Entry 4BXZ (X-ray diffraction, 4.80 A resolution (low resolution: residue-level contacts below are approximate; hydrogen-bond / salt-bridge calls are withheld)); this record covers chains B and J of the 13 polymer chains in the assembly.

[Chain B]
Molecule: DNA-directed RNA polymerase II subunit RPB2
Organism: Saccharomyces cerevisiae
Notes: EC 2.7.7.6
Reference sequence: P08518 (RPB2_YEAST); numbering as in UniProt (aligned over 1-1224)
Chain sequence (1224 residues; row label = number of the first residue in the row):
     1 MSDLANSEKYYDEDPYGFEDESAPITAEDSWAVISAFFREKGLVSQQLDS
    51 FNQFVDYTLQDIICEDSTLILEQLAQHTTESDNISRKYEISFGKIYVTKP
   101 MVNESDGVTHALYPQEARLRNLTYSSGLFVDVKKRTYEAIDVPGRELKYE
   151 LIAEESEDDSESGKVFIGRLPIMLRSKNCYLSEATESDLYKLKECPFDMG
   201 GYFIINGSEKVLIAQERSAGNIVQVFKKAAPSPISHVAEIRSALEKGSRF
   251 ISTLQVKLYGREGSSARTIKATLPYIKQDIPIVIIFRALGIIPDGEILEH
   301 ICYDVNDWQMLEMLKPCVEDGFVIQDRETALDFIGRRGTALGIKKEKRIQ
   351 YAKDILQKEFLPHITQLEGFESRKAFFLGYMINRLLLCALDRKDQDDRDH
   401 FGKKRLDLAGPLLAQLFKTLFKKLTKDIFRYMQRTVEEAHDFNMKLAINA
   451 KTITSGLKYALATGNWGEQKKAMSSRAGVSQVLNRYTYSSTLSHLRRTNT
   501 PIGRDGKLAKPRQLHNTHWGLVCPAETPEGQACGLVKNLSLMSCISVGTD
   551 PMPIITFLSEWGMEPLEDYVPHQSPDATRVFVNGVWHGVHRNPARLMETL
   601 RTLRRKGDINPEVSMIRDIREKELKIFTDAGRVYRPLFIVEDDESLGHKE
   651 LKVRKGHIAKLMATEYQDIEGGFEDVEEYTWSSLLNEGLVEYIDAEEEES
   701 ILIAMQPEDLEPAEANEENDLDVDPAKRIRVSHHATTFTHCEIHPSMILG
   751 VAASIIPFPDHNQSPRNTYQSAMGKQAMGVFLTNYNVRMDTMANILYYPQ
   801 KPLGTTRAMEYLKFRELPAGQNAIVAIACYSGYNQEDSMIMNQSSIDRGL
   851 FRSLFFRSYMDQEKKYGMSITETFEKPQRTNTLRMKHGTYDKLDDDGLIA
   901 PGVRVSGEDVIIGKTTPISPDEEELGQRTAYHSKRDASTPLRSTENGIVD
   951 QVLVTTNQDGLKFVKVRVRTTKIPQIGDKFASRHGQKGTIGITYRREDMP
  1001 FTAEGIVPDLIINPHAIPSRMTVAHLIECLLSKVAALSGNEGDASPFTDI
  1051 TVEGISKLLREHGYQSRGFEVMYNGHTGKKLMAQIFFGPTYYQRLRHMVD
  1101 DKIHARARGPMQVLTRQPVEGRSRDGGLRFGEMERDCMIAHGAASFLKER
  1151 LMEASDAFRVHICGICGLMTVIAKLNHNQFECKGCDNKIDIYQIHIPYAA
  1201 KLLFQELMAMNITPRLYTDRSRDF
Unresolved in the structure: 1-19, 71-89, 135-163, 336-344, 438-445, 468-476, 503-508, 669-677, 716-721, 920-932
Ion coordination: Zn2+: Cys1163, Cys1166, Cys1185

[Chain J]
Molecule: DNA-directed RNA polymerases I, II, and III subunit RPABC5
Organism: Saccharomyces cerevisiae
Notes: EC 2.7.7.6
Reference sequence: P22139 (RPAB5_YEAST); residue numbers follow UniProt; this construct covers 1-70
Chain sequence (70 residues; row label = number of the first residue in the row):
     1 MIVPVRCFSCGKVVGDKWESYLNLLQEDELDEGTALSRLGLKRYCCRRMI
    51 LTHVDLIEKFLRYNPLEKRD
Unresolved in the structure: 66-70
Ion coordination: Zn2+: Cys7, Cys10, Cys45
Curated features (UniProtKB/Swiss-Prot):
  - binding site (Zn(2+)): Cys7, Cys10, Cys45, Cys46
  - cross-link: Lys59 (Glycyl lysine isopeptide (Lys-Gly) (interchain with G-Cter in ubiquitin))

[Chain B / chain J interface]
Contacting residue pairs - 73 pairs, chain B then chain J:
  Ser187(B) - Arg62(J)
  Tyr190(B) - Lys59(J)
  Tyr190(B) - Arg62(J)
  Tyr190(B) - Tyr63(J)
  Lys193(B) - Tyr63(J)
  Lys193(B) - Pro65(J)
  Glu194(B) - Tyr63(J)
  Cys195(B) - Tyr63(J)
  Pro196(B) - Tyr63(J)
  Phe197(B) - Lys59(J)
  Val780(B) - Leu56(J)
  Thr783(B) - Phe60(J)
  Thr783(B) - Tyr63(J)
  Asn784(B) - Tyr63(J)
  Tyr785(B) - Met1(J)
  Tyr785(B) - Phe60(J)
  Leu796(B) - Met1(J)
  Tyr797(B) - Met1(J)
  Tyr798(B) - Met1(J)
  Tyr798(B) - Ile2(J)
  Pro799(B) - Met1(J)
  Pro799(B) - Val54(J)
  Pro799(B) - Leu56(J)
  Gln800(B) - Arg48(J)
  Gln800(B) - Met49(J)
  Gln800(B) - Thr52(J)
  Lys801(B) - Thr52(J)
  Pro802(B) - Thr52(J)
  Leu803(B) - Leu51(J)
  Arg815(B) - Val54(J)
  Glu816(B) - Leu56(J)
  Leu817(B) - Leu56(J)
  Pro818(B) - Val54(J)
  Gln821(B) - Phe8(J)
  Asn822(B) - Arg48(J)
  Asn822(B) - Thr52(J)
  Ala823(B) - Arg48(J)
  Ile824(B) - Tyr44(J)
  Ile824(B) - Cys45(J)
  Ile824(B) - Arg48(J)
  Ser844(B) - Phe8(J)
  Ser845(B) - Phe8(J)
  Ser845(B) - Ser9(J)
  Arg848(B) - Cys7(J)
  Arg848(B) - Phe8(J)
  Arg848(B) - Ser9(J)
  Arg848(B) - Cys10(J)
  Arg848(B) - Gly11(J)
  Gly849(B) - Phe8(J)
  Leu850(B) - Phe8(J)
  Arg996(B) - Ser9(J)
  Arg996(B) - Cys10(J)
  Glu1004(B) - Lys42(J)
  Glu1004(B) - Arg43(J)
  Ile1006(B) - Arg43(J)
  Ile1006(B) - Tyr44(J)
  Ile1006(B) - Cys45(J)
  Val1007(B) - Ser9(J)
  Asp1009(B) - Phe8(J)
  Asp1009(B) - Ser9(J)
  Asp1009(B) - Arg48(J)
  Lys1033(B) - Tyr44(J)
  Ala1035(B) - Leu51(J)
  Ala1036(B) - Arg47(J)
  Leu1037(B) - Tyr44(J)
  Leu1037(B) - Arg47(J)
  Ser1038(B) - Asp31(J)
  Ser1038(B) - Gly33(J)
  Gly1039(B) - Glu32(J)
  Gly1039(B) - Leu51(J)
  Asn1040(B) - Glu32(J)
  Glu1070(B) - Tyr44(J)
  Phe1087(B) - Tyr44(J)
Interface residues without a listed pair, chain B (51 interface residues in all): Glu186, Ile795, Pro1008, Tyr1064, Pro1089
Interface residues without a listed pair, chain J (32 interface residues in all): Pro4, Val5, Arg6, Leu36, His53, Asn64

[Summary]
Chain B and chain J form an interface of 51 and 32 residues respectively. Cys1163(B), Cys1166(B) and
Cys1185(B) coordinate Zn2+. Curated annotation (UniProt) lists 4 Zn2+-binding residues on chain J.
Chain B is DNA-directed RNA polymerase II subunit RPB2 and chain J is DNA-directed RNA polymerases I, II, and
III subunit RPABC5, both from Saccharomyces cerevisiae; the structure, RNA Polymerase II-Bye1 complex, was
determined by X-ray diffraction together with 4BXX, 4BY1 and 4BY7 from the same study.
